PDB entry 7SGF | electron microscopy, 4.41 A resolution (low resolution: residue-level contacts below are approximate; hydrogen-bond / salt-bridge calls are withheld) | chains a and b of the 12 polymer chains in the assembly

[Chain a (and b)]
Molecule: Gpc-I53-50A
From: Lassa mammarenavirus
Notes: chain b of this document is another copy of the same molecule, construct and numbering; everything in this record applies to it too
Reference sequence: Q6GWS0 (Q6GWS0_9VIRU); residues 1-423 carry their UniProt numbers (423 of 665 residues fall inside the UniProt entry; the rest is not from it)
Chain sequence (665 residues; row label = number of the first residue in the row):
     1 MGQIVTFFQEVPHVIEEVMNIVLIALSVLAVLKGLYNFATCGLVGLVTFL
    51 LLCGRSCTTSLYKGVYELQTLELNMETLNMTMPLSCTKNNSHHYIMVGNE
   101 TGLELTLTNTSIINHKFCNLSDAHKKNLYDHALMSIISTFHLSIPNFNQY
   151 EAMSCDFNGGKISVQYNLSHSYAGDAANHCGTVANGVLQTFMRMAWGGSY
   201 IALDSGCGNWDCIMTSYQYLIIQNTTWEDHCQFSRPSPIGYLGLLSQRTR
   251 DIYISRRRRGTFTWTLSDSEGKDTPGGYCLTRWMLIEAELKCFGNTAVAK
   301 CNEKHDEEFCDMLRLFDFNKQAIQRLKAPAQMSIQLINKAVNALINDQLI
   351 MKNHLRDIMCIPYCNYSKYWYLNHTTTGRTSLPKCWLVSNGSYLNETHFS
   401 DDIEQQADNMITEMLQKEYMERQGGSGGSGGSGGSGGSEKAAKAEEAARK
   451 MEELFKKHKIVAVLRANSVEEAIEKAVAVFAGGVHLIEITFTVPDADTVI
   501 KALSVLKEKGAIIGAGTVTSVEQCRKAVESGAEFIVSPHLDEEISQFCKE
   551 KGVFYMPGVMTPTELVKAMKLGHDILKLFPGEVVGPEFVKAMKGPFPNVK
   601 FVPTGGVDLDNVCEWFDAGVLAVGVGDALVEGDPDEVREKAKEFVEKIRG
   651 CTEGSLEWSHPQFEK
Unresolved in the structure: 1-275, 416-665
Disulfide bonds: C279-C292, C301-C310, C364-C385
Covalently attached groups: N-acetylglucosamine (NAG) linked to N365, N373; glycan linked to N390, N395
Differences from the reference sequence: conflict C207 (Arg in Q6GWS0), R258 (Leu in Q6GWS0), R259 (Leu in Q6GWS0), P329 (Glu in Q6GWS0), C360 (Gly in Q6GWS0)
From the paper describing this entry:
  - post-translational modification sites: N109, N390

[Interface between chain a and chain b]
Contacting residue pairs - 10 pairs, chain a then chain b:
  E303(a) - K304(b)
  H305(a) - H305(b)
  Q321(a) - M359(b)
  Q321(a) - I361(b)
  R325(a) - M359(b)
  L336(a) - L355(b)
  K339(a) - M351(b)
  N342(a) - Q348(b)
  A343(a) - Q348(b)
  A343(a) - K352(b)
Interface residues without a listed pair, chain a (11 interface residues in all): A340, L344, I345
Interface residues without a listed pair, chain b (9 interface residues in all): D306

[Overview]
The interface between chain a and chain b involves 11 residues on one side and 9 on the other. Covalently
linked N-acetylglucosamine: at N365(a) and N373(a). From the paper: modification sites N109(a) and N390(a).
Both chains are Gpc-I53-50A (Lassa mammarenavirus). Entry 7SGF (Lassa virus glycoprotein construct (Josiah
GPC-I53-50A) in complex with LAVA01 antibody) was determined by electron microscopy together with 7SGD and
7SGE from the same study.
